8ROZ - chains A and C of the 3 polymer chains in the assembly; structure by electron microscopy, 2.70 A resolution.

== Chain A ==
Molecule: Cyclin-dependent kinase 2
Organism: Homo sapiens
Notes: EC 2.7.11.22
UniProtKB: P24941 (CDK2_HUMAN); residues 1-298 here = UniProt positions 1-298
Sequence (298 residues; each row starts with the number of its first residue):
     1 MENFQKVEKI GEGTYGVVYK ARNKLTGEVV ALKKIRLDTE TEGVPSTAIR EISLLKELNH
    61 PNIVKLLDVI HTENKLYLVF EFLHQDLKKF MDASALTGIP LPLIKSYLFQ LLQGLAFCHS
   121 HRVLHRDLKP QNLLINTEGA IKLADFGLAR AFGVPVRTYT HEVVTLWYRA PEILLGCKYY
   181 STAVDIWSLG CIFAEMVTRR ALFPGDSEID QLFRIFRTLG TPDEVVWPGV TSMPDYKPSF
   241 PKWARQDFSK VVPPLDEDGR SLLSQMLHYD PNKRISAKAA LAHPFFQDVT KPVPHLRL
Modified residues: Y15 (O-phosphotyrosine; PTR); T160 (phosphothreonine; TPO)
UniProt features mapped onto this chain:
  - active site: D127 (Proton acceptor)
  - binding site (ATP): I10 to V18, K33, E81 to L83, D86, K129 to N132, D145
  - binding site (Mg(2+)): N132, D145
  - site (CDK7 binding): K9, K88, K89, L166
  - modified residue: M1 (N-acetylmethionine), K6 (N6-acetyllysine), T14 (Phosphothreonine), Y15 (Phosphotyrosine), Y19 (Phosphotyrosine), T160 (Phosphothreonine)
  - natural variant: P45 (P45L: In a glioblastoma multiforme sample)
  - mutagenesis: K9 (K9F: Reduced phosphorylation by CAK), T14 (T14A: 2-fold increase in activity), Y15 (Y15F: 2-fold increase in activity), K88 to K89 (Reduced phosphorylation by CAK), T160 (T160A: Abolishes activity), L166 (L166R: Reduced phosphorylation by CAK and reduced kinase activity)
From the paper describing this entry:
  - post-translational modification sites: Y15, T160
  - conformationally variable residues (loop rearrangement): Y15
  - contacts within the chain: R126-T160 (hydrogen bond), R150-T160 (hydrogen bond), I209-F213 (hydrophobic contact), F213-F216 (hydrophobic contact), F213-F240 (hydrophobic contact), F213-P241 (hydrophobic contact), F213-W243 (hydrophobic contact)
  - specificity-determining residues: E162, D206, F213, R217 (by similarity / conservation)

== Chain C ==
Molecule: M-phase inducer phosphatase 1
Organism: Homo sapiens
Notes: EC 3.1.3.48
UniProtKB: P30304 (MPIP1_HUMAN); numbering as in UniProt (aligned over 338-524)
Sequence (190 residues; row label = number of the first residue in the row):
   335 SMVIGDFSKG YLFHTVAGKH QDLKYISPEI MASVLNGKFA NLIKEFVIID CRYPYEYEGG
   395 HIKGAVNLHM EEEVEDFLLK KPIVPTDGKR VIVVFHSEFS SERGPRMCRY VRERDRLGNE
   455 YPKLHYPELY VLKGGYKEFF MKCQSYCEPP SYRPMHHEDF KEDLKKFRTK SRTWAGEKSK
   515 REMYSRLKKL
Differences from the reference sequence: expression tag (335-337); engineered mutation S431 (Cys in P30304)
UniProt features mapped onto this chain:
  - modified residue: T507 (Phosphothreonine), S513 (Phosphoserine), S519 (Phosphoserine)
  - mutagenesis: T507 (T507A: Abrogates 14-3-3 protein binding; increases binding to cyclin B1), S513 (S513A: Increased stability following IR treatment; S513D: Mimicks phosphorylation state, leading to promote degradation following IR treatment), K514 (K514L: Abrogates binding to CCNB1; when associated with L-520), S519 (S519A: Increased stability following IR treatment; S519D: Mimicks phosphorylation state, leading to promote degradation following IR treatment), R520 (R520L: Abrogates binding to CCNB1; when associated with L-514)
From the paper describing this entry:
  - mutagenesis - T507E: unchanged binding to CDK2-cyclin A
  - post-translational modification sites: T507 (citing earlier work)
  - mutagenesis - R502E/K504E/R506E, K514E/R520E: abolished binding to Cyclin-dependent kinase 2 (chain A)
  - mutagenesis - T507E: unchanged binding to Cyclin-dependent kinase 2 (chain A)

== Interface between chain A and chain C ==
Contacting residue pairs - 44 pairs, chain A then chain C:
  G13(A) - F433(C)
  T14(A) - H490(C)  hydrogen bond
  Y15(A) - S431(C)
  Y15(A) - E432(C)
  Y15(A) - F433(C)
  Y15(A) - S434(C)
  Y15(A) - S435(C)
  Y15(A) - E436(C)
  Y15(A) - R437(C)
  D38(A) - K495(C)  salt bridge
  D38(A) - K499(C)  hydrogen bond (backbone-side chain)
  T39(A) - H490(C)
  T39(A) - K495(C)
  T39(A) - K499(C)
  T39(A) - R502(C)
  E40(A) - K499(C)
  T41(A) - K499(C)
  T41(A) - T503(C)
  T41(A) - R506(C)
  E42(A) - R506(C)  salt bridge
  K88(A) - K353(C)  hydrogen bond (side chain-backbone)
  K88(A) - Q355(C)
  Q131(A) - Q355(C)  hydrogen bond
  T158(A) - M517(C)
  Y159(A) - M517(C)
  H161(A) - R520(C)
  E162(A) - S513(C)  hydrogen bond
  W167(A) - Q355(C)
  W167(A) - D356(C)
  G176(A) - R520(C)
  K178(A) - L521(C)
  G205(A) - D356(C)
  D206(A) - R446(C)  salt bridge
  D206(A) - R450(C)  salt bridge
  S207(A) - R450(C)  hydrogen bond
  E208(A) - E447(C)
  I209(A) - R450(C)
  D210(A) - Y455(C)  hydrogen bond
  F213(A) - Y455(C)  hydrophobic
  R217(A) - Y455(C)
  S232(A) - L524(C)
  P234(A) - R520(C)
  P234(A) - K523(C)
  D235(A) - R520(C)
Interface residues without a listed pair, chain A (33 interface residues in all): E12, R36, Y168, E195, R214
Interface residues without a listed pair, chain C (28 interface residues in all): F341, M489
The authors on this interface:
  - pairs named by the authors: Y15(A)-S431(C) (hydrogen bond), T39(A)-R502(C), E42(A)-R506(C) (salt bridge), K88(A)-K353(C) (hydrogen bond), Q131(A)-Q355(C) (hydrogen bond), H161(A)-R520(C), E162(A)-S513(C) (hydrogen bond), W167(A)-Q355(C), Y168(A)-Q355(C), D206(A)-R450(C) (hydrogen bond), D206(A)-R446(C) (salt bridge), E208(A)-E447(C) (backbone contact), D210(A)-Y455(C) (hydrogen bond), F213(A)-Y455(C) (pi stacking), R217(A)-Y455(C), E432(C)-Y15(A) (hydrogen bond), S435(C)-Y15(A) (hydrogen bond), E436(C)-Y15(A) (hydrogen bond), R437(C)-Y15(A) (hydrogen bond)
  - interface residues, chain A: E12(A)
  - interface residues, chain C: V350(C)

== In short ==
33 residues of chain A and 28 residues of chain C are in contact; the contacts include 7 hydrogen bonds and 4
salt bridges. Among the polar pairs are D38(A)-K495(C), E42(A)-R506(C) and D206(A)-R446(C). The paper
describes hydrogen bonds between Y15(A) and S431(C), K88(A) and K353(C) and Q131(A) and Q355(C) among others;
contacts between T39(A) and R502(C), H161(A) and R520(C) and W167(A) and Q355(C) among others; salt bridges
between E42(A) and R506(C) and D206(A) and R446(C). The paper reports that R502E/K504E/R506E and K514E/R520E
of chain C abolish binding to Cyclin-dependent kinase 2 (chain A); interface residues E12(A) and V350(C).
Chain A is Cyclin-dependent kinase 2 and chain C is M-phase inducer phosphatase 1, both from Homo sapiens; the
structure, Cryo-EM structure of CDK2-cyclin A in complex with CDC25A, was determined by electron microscopy.
